PDB entry 4O4L | X-ray diffraction, 2.20 A resolution | chains B and C of the 6 polymer chains in the assembly

== Chain B ==
Molecule: Tubulin beta-2B chain
Source organism: Bos taurus
UniProt: Q6B856 (TBB2B_BOVIN); the author numbering skips numbers that UniProt does not, so the offset changes along the chain: 1-42 = UniProt 1-42; 45-360 = UniProt 43-358; 369-455 = UniProt 359-445
Chain sequence (445 residues; numbered 1 to 455; 10 numbers in that range are skipped by the numbering (no residue carries them; nothing is unmodelled there); the number before each row is that of its first residue):
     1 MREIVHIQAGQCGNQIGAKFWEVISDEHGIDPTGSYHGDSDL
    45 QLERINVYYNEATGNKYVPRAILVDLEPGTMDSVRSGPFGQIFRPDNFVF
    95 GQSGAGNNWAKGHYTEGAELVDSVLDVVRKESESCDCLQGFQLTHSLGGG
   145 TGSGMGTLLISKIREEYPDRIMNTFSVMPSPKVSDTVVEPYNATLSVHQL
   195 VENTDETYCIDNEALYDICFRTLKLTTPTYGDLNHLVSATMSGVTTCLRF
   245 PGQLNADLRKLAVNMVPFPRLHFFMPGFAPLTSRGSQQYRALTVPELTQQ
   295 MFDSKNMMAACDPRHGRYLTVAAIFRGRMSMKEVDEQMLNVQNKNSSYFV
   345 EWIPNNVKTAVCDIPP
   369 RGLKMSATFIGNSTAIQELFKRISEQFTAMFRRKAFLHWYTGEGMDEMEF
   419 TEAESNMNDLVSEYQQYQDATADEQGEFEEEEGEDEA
Unresolved in the structure: 439-455
Bound ions: Mg2+: Gln11 (together with GDP); Ca2+ near Glu113 (its only coordinating residue here)
Small-molecule neighbours:
  - epothilone a (EP): Cys213, Leu217, Leu219, Asp226, His229, Leu230, Ala233, Phe272, Pro274, Leu275, Thr276, Arg278, Gln281, Gln282, Arg284, Leu286, Leu371
  - GDP (guanosine-5'-diphosphate): Gly10, Gln11, Cys12, Gln15, Ile16, Asp69, Asn101, Ser140, Gly142, Gly143, Gly144, Thr145, Gly146, Val171, Pro173, Val177, Asp179, Glu183, Asn206, Leu209, Tyr224, Leu227, Asn228
  - Peloruside A (POU): Gln293, Phe296, Asp297, Ser298, Met301, Pro307, Arg308, Tyr312, Val335, Asn339, Tyr342, Phe343

== Chain C ==
Molecule: Tubulin alpha-1B chain
Source organism: Bos taurus
UniProt: P81947 (TBA1B_BOVIN); residues 1-451 here = UniProt positions 1-451
Chain sequence (451 residues; row label = number of the first residue in the row):
     1 MRECISIHVGQAGVQIGNACWELYCLEHGIQPDGQMPSDKTIGGGDDSFN
    51 TFFSETGAGKHVPRAVFVDLEPTVIDEVRTGTYRQLFHPEQLITGKEDAA
   101 NNYARGHYTIGKEIIDLVLDRIRKLADQCTGLQGFLVFHSFGGGTGSGFT
   151 SLLMERLSVDYGKKSKLEFSIYPAPQVSTAVVEPYNSILTTHTTLEHSDC
   201 AFMVDNEAIYDICRRNLDIERPTYTNLNRLISQIVSSITASLRFDGALNV
   251 DLTEFQTNLVPYPRIHFPLATYAPVISAEKAYHEQLSVAEITNACFEPAN
   301 QMVKCDPRHGKYMACCLLYRGDVVPKDVNAAIATIKTKRSIQFVDWCPTG
   351 FKVGINYQPPTVVPGGDLAKVQRAVCMLSNTTAIAEAWARLDHKFDLMYA
   401 KRAFVHWYVGEGMEEGEFSEAREDMAALEKDYEEVGVDSVEGEGEEEGEE
   451 Y
Unresolved in the structure: 441-451
Small-molecule neighbours: GTP (guanosine-5'-triphosphate): Gly10, Gln11, Ala12, Gln15, Ile16, Asp69, Asp98, Ala99, Ala100, Asn101, Ser140, Gly142, Gly143, Gly144, Thr145, Gly146, Ile171, Pro173, Val177, Ser178, Thr179, Glu183, Asn206, Tyr224, Leu227, Asn228, Ile231

== How chain B and chain C interact ==
Residue-residue contacts (41):
  Glu71(B) - Arg2(C)  salt bridge
  Gln96(B) - Met1(C)
  Ser97(B) - Arg2(C)
  Asn101(B) - Glu254(C)  hydrogen bond
  Asp179(B) - Glu254(C)
  Asp179(B) - Lys352(C)  hydrogen bond (backbone-side chain)
  Thr180(B) - Glu254(C)
  Thr180(B) - Asn258(C)
  Val181(B) - Asn258(C)  hydrogen bond (backbone-side chain)
  Val181(B) - Pro348(C)  hydrophobic
  Val182(B) - Thr257(C)
  Thr221(B) - Lys326(C)
  Thr221(B) - Asn329(C)
  Ala397(B) - Trp346(C)
  Met398(B) - Trp346(C)
  Arg400(B) - Asp345(C)  salt bridge
  Arg400(B) - Ser439(C)  hydrogen bond
  Arg401(B) - Tyr262(C)  hydrogen bond (backbone-side chain)
  Arg401(B) - Asp345(C)  salt bridge
  Arg401(B) - Trp346(C)
  Arg401(B) - Glu434(C)  hydrogen bond (side chain-backbone)
  Arg401(B) - Val435(C)
  Arg401(B) - Val437(C)  hydrogen bond (side chain-backbone)
  Arg401(B) - Asp438(C)
  Arg401(B) - Ser439(C)  hydrogen bond
  Lys402(B) - Tyr262(C)
  Ala403(B) - Pro261(C)
  Ala403(B) - Tyr262(C)
  Ala403(B) - Trp346(C)  hydrophobic
  Phe404(B) - Thr257(C)
  Phe404(B) - Asn258(C)
  Phe404(B) - Val260(C)
  Phe404(B) - Pro261(C)  hydrogen bond (backbone-backbone)
  Phe404(B) - Cys347(C)  hydrophobic
  His406(B) - Val260(C)  hydrogen bond (side chain-backbone)
  His406(B) - Pro261(C)
  His406(B) - Tyr262(C)
  His406(B) - Pro263(C)
  Trp407(B) - Gln256(C)
  Trp407(B) - Thr257(C)  hydrogen bond (side chain-backbone)
  Trp407(B) - Val260(C)  hydrogen bond (side chain-backbone)
Also at the interface, not in a pair above, chain B (20 interface residues in all): Gly98, Gly100
Also at the interface, not in a pair above, chain C (24 interface residues in all): Met313, Pro325

== Summary ==
20 residues of chain B face 24 of chain C across their interface; the contacts include 12 hydrogen bonds and 3
salt bridges. Polar contacts include Glu71(B)-Arg2(C), Arg400(B)-Asp345(C) and Arg401(B)-Asp345(C). Bound to
chain B: GDP, Peloruside A and epothilone a. Bound to chain C: GTP.
Chain B is Tubulin beta-2B chain and chain C is Tubulin alpha-1B chain, both from Bos taurus; the structure,
Tubulin-Peloruside A-Epothilone A complex, was determined by X-ray diffraction, deposited together with 4O4J,
4O4I and 4O4H.
